8KCB - chains A and I of the 11 polymer chains in the assembly; structure by electron microscopy, 3.17 A resolution.

Chain A:
Molecule: Histone H2A.6
From: Arabidopsis thaliana
UniProtKB: Q9LD28 (H2A6_ARATH); residues 0-129 here correspond to UniProt positions 1-130 (UniProt number = residue number + 1)
Sequence (130 residues; each row starts with the number of its first residue; numbering starts at 0):
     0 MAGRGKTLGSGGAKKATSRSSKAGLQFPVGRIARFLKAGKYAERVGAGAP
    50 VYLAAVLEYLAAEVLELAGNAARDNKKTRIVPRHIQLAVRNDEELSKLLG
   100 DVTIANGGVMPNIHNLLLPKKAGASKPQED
Not modelled in the structure: 0-16, 106-129

Chain I:
Molecule: 170-nt DNA strand
Sequence (170 nucleotides; row label = number of the first residue in the row; numbers below 1 keep their minus sign (DA-11 is residue -11)):
   -11 ATCCTGGAGAATCCCGGTGCCGAGGCCGCTCAATTGGTCGTAGACAGCTC
    39 TAGCACCGCTTAAACGCACGTACGCGCTGTCCCCCGCGTTTTAACCGCCA
    89 AGGGGATTACTCCCTAGTCTCCAGGCACGTGTCACATATATACATCCTGT
   139 TCCAGTGCCGGTGTCGCGAT
Not modelled in the structure: -11 to 0, 127-158

Chain A / chain I interface:
Pairs across the interface (11; chain A residue first):
  Ser17(A) with DT22(I), phosphate contact
  Arg18(A) with DT22(I), hydrogen bond to the phosphate
  Ser19(A) with DT22(I), phosphate contact
  Lys21(A) with DT23(I), salt bridge to the phosphate
  Gly29(A) with DA21(I), phosphate contact
  Arg30(A) with DA21(I), phosphate contact
  Arg33(A) with DA20(I), sugar contact; DA21(I), phosphate contact
  Arg43(A) with DA30(I), hydrogen bond to the sugar
  Arg78(A) with DG10(I), hydrogen bond to the phosphate; DA11(I), hydrogen bond to the sugar
Also at the interface, not in a pair above, chain A (10 interface residues in all): Val28

Summary:
10 residues of chain A face 7 of chain I across their interface; the contacts include 4 hydrogen bonds and 1
salt bridge. Polar contacts include Arg43(A)-DA30(I), Arg78(A)-DA11(I) and Arg18(A)-DT22(I).
Chain A is Histone H2A.6 (Arabidopsis thaliana) and chain I is a 170-nt DNA strand; the structure, Complex of
DDM1-nucleosome(H2A) complex with DDM1 bound to SHL2, was determined by electron microscopy (same publication
as 8KCC).
